8HAO - chains B and G of the 12 polymer chains in the assembly; structure by electron microscopy, 3.76 A resolution.

[Chain B]
Molecule: Guanine nucleotide-binding protein G(I)/G(S)/G(T) subunit beta-1
From: Rattus norvegicus
Amino-acid sequence (400 residues; numbered -33 to 366; the number before each row is that of its first residue; numbers below 1 keep their minus sign (Met-33 is residue -33)):
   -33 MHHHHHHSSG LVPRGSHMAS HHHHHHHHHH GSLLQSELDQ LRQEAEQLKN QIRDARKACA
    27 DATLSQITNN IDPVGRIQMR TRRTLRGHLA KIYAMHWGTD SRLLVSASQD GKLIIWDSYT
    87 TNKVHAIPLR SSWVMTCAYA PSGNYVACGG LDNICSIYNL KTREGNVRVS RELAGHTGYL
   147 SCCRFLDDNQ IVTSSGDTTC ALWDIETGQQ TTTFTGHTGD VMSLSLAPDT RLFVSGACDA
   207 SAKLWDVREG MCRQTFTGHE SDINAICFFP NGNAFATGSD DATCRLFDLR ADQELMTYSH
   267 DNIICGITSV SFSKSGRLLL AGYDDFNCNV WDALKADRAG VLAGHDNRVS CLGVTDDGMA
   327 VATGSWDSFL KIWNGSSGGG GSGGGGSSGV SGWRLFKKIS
Disordered / not traced: -33 to 2, 344-366

[Chain G]
Molecule: Guanine nucleotide-binding protein G(I)/G(S)/G(O) subunit gamma-2
From: Bos taurus
Reference sequence: P63212 (GBG2_BOVIN); residue numbers follow UniProt; this construct covers 1-71
Amino-acid sequence (71 residues; each row starts with the number of its first residue):
     1 MASNNTASIA QARKLVEQLK MEANIDRIKV SKAAADLMAY CEAHAKEDPL LTPVPASENP
    61 FREKKFFCAI L
Disordered / not traced: 1-5, 63-71
UniProt features mapped onto this chain:
  - modified residue: Ala2 (N-acetylalanine), Cys68 (Cysteine methyl ester)
  - lipidation: Cys68 (S-geranylgeranyl cysteine)

[Chain B / chain G interface]
Contacting residue pairs (35; chain B residue first):
  Leu7(B) - Ala12(G)  hydrophobic
  Leu14(B) - Leu19(G)  hydrophobic
  Ile18(B) - Leu19(G)  hydrophobic
  Cys25(B) - Val30(G)
  Asp27(B) - Lys29(G)
  Tyr85(B) - Phe61(G)  hydrophobic
  Thr181(B) - Lys14(G)
  Cys218(B) - Gln18(G)
  Cys218(B) - Met21(G)
  Arg219(B) - Met21(G)
  Arg219(B) - Glu22(G)
  Gln220(B) - Glu22(G)
  Thr221(B) - Gln18(G)
  Thr221(B) - Glu22(G)  hydrogen bond (backbone-side chain)
  Phe235(B) - Leu37(G)  hydrophobic
  Pro236(B) - Tyr40(G)
  Asn237(B) - Leu37(G)
  Arg256(B) - Arg27(G)
  Arg256(B) - Ile28(G)
  Asp258(B) - Glu22(G)
  Ser279(B) - Leu50(G)
  Lys280(B) - Tyr40(G)  hydrogen bond (backbone-side chain)
  Lys280(B) - Asp48(G)
  Ser281(B) - Tyr40(G)
  Ser281(B) - Cys41(G)
  Ser281(B) - Asp48(G)  hydrogen bond
  Leu300(B) - Met38(G)  hydrophobic
  Asp323(B) - Pro49(G)
  Gly324(B) - Leu50(G)
  Met325(B) - Pro49(G)  hydrophobic
  Met325(B) - Leu50(G)
  Ala326(B) - Phe61(G)  hydrophobic
  Asn340(B) - Asn59(G)
  Asn340(B) - Phe61(G)
  Ser343(B) - Pro53(G)
Also at the interface, not in a pair above, chain B (41 interface residues in all): Glu3, Leu4, Glu10, Lys15, Arg22, Ile33, Met45, Arg48, Arg49, Met217, Asp254, Ala257, Leu261, Ile338, Ser342
Also at the interface, not in a pair above, chain G (27 interface residues in all): Ser8, Ile9, Val16, Ala33, Ala34, Glu47, Pro60

[Summary]
The interface between chain B and chain G involves 41 residues on one side and 27 on the other, with 3
hydrogen bonds. Among the polar pairs are Thr221(B)-Glu22(G), Lys280(B)-Tyr40(G) and Ser281(B)-Asp48(G).
Here chain B is Guanine nucleotide-binding protein G(I)/G(S)/G(T) subunit beta-1 (Rattus norvegicus) and chain
G is Guanine nucleotide-binding protein G(I)/G(S)/G(O) subunit gamma-2 (Bos taurus). Entry 8HAO (Human
parathyroid hormone receptor-1 dimer) was determined by electron microscopy (same publication as 8HA0 and
8HAF).
